4R3A - chain A; structure by X-ray diffraction, 2.92 A resolution.

# Chain A
Protein: Blue-light-activated histidine kinase 2
Source organism: Erythrobacter litoralis HTCC2594
Notes: EC 2.7.13.3
UniProt: Q2NB77 (LVHK2_ERYLH); residues 1-346 here = UniProt positions 1-346
Chain sequence (352 residues; numbered -5 to 346; the number before each row is that of its first residue; numbers below 1 keep their minus sign (Gly-5 is residue -5)):
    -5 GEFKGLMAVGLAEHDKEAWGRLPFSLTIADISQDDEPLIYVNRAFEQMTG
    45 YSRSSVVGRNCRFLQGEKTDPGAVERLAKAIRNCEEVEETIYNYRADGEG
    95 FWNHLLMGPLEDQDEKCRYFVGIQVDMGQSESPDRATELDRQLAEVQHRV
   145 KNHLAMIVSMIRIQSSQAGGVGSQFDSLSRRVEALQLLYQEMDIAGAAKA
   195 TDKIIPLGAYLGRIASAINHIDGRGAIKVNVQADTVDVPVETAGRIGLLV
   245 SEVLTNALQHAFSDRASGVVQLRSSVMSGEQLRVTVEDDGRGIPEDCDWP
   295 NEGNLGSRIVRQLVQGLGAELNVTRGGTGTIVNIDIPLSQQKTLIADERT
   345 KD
Not modelled in the structure: -5 to 7, 126-128, 160-161, 189-196, 339-346
Construct notes: expression tag (-5 to 0)
Curated features (UniProtKB/Swiss-Prot):
  - modified residue: Cys55 (S-4a-FMN cysteine), His142 (Phosphohistidine)
Disulfide bonds: Cys78-Cys111
Bound ions: Mg2+: Asn250 (together with AMP-PNP)
Ligand contacts:
  - AMP-PNP (ANP; phosphoaminophosphonic acid-adenylate ester): Arg175, Glu246, Asn250, Ala251, Gln253, His254, Ala255, Asp282, Gly286, Ile287, Pro288, Cys291, Trp293, Gly297, Asn298, Leu299, Gly300, Ser301, Thr324
  - riboflavin (RBF): Thr21, Ala23, Asn54, Cys55, Arg56, Leu58, Gln59, Val68, Leu71, Ala72, Ile75, Ile85, Asn87, Asn97, Leu99, Met101, Phe114, Val115, Gly116, Gln118
Reported in the primary citation:
  - mutagenesis - H142Q, R143A, E246A: abolished catalytic activity
  - post-translational modification sites: His142
  - contacts within the chain: Glu80-His142 (hydrogen bond), Glu82-His142 (hydrogen bond), Arg143-Glu235 (salt bridge)
  - binding site for AMP-PNP: Arg175
  - conformationally variable residues (helix shift): Val176
  - mutagenesis - C55A: decreased signaling in response to lit conditions
  - mutagenesis - G102K, V115A, E235K: increased catalytic activity
  - mutagenesis - V115A: abolished signaling
  - mutagenesis - V119A: decreased catalytic activity
  - mutagenesis - R175A: increased catalytic activity on in the dark
  - catalytic residues: Arg143, Glu246 (proposed by the authors, not directly observed)
  - specificity-determining residues: Ala72 (proposed by the authors, not directly observed)
  - mutagenesis - G102K: increased signaling
  - binding site for riboflavin: Gln118 (citing earlier work)

# Overview
Chain A binds AMP-PNP and riboflavin. The paper reports catalytic residues Arg143 and Glu246; H142Q, R143A and
E246A abolish catalytic activity; 9 substitutions were tested in all.
Chain A is Blue-light-activated histidine kinase 2 (Erythrobacter litoralis HTCC2594); the structure,
Erythrobacter litoralis EL346 blue-light activated histidine kinase, was determined by X-ray diffraction
together with 4R38 and 4R39 from the same study.
